PDB entry 5V09 | X-ray diffraction, 2.75 A resolution | chains Z and A of the 3 polymer chains in the assembly

Chain Z:
Molecule: Exonuclease 1
Source organism: Homo sapiens
Notes: EC 3.1.-.-
UniProtKB: Q9UQ84 (EXO1_HUMAN); numbering as in UniProt (aligned over 1-352)
Chain sequence (358 residues; numbered 1 to 358; the number before each row is that of its first residue):
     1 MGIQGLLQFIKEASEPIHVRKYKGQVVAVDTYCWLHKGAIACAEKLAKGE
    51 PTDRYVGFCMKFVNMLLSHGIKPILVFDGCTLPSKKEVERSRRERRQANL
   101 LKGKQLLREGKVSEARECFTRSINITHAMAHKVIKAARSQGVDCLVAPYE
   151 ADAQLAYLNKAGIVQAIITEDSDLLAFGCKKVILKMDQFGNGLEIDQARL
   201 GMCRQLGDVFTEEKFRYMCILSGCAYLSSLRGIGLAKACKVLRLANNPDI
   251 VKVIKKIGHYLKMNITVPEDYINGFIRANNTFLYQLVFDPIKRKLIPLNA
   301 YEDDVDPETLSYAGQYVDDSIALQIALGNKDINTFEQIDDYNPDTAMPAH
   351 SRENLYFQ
Not modelled in the structure: 1, 346-354, 358
Differences from the reference sequence: engineered mutation Ala225 (Asp in Q9UQ84); expression tag (353-358)
Swiss-Prot annotation at these positions:
  - binding site (Mg(2+)): Asp30, Asp78, Glu150, Asp152, Asp171, Asp173, Asp270
  - natural variant: Glu109 (E109K: Abrogates exonuclease activity)
  - mutagenesis: Asp78 (D78A: Abrogates double-stranded DNA exonuclease activity and endonuclease activity against 5'-overhanging flap structures. Also reduces DNA-binding to 5'-overhanging flap structures), Asp173 (D173A: Abrogates double-stranded DNA exonuclease activity and endonuclease activity against 5'-overhanging flap structures. No effect on DNA-binding to 5'-overhanging flap structures)
Bound ions: Mn2+ site 1 near Cys80 (its only coordinating residue here); Mn2+ site 2: Asp152, Asp171, Asp173 (shared with 1 residue of chain B); Mn2+ site 3: Asp152 (shared with 2 residues of chain B); Na+: Ser222, Ser229, Ile233 (shared with DA5(A) of chain A)
What the authors report for this chain:
  - Mn2+ coordination: Asp152, Asp171, Asp173
  - mutagenesis - Y32A (20-fold), H36A (150-fold): decreased catalytic activity (citing earlier work)
  - catalytic residues: Asp30, Asp78, Asp152, Asp171, Asp173 (by similarity / conservation)

Chain A:
Molecule: 13-nt DNA strand
Sequence (13 nucleotides; numbered 1 to 13; the number before each row is that of its first residue):
     1 CGCTAGTCGTCAT
Bound ions: Na+: DA5 (shared with Ser222(Z), Ser229(Z), Ile233(Z) of chain Z); Mn2+ near DC11 (its only coordinating residue here)

Interface between chain Z and chain A:
Residue-residue contacts (30; chain Z residue first):
  Gln4(Z) with DA5(A), hydrogen bond to the base; DG6(A), hydrogen bond to the base
  Lys37(Z) with DT10(A), base contact; DC11(A), sugar contact
  Ile40(Z) with DT10(A), base contact; DC11(A), base contact
  Ala41(Z) with DC11(A), base contact; DA12(A), sugar contact
  Arg54(Z) with DA12(A), sugar contact; DT13(A), salt bridge to the phosphate
  Phe58(Z) with DC11(A), phosphate contact; DA12(A), phosphate contact
  Arg95(Z) with DG9(A), base contact
  Thr120(Z) with DT10(A), base contact
  Arg121(Z) with DC8(A), sugar contact; DG9(A), salt bridge to the phosphate
  Ser229(Z) with DA5(A), phosphate contact
  Leu230(Z) with DA5(A), phosphate contact
  Arg231(Z) with DA5(A), hydrogen bond to the phosphate; DG6(A), salt bridge to the phosphate
  Gly232(Z) with DT4(A), sugar contact; DA5(A), hydrogen bond to the phosphate
  Ile233(Z) with DT4(A), phosphate contact; DA5(A), hydrogen bond to the phosphate
  Gly234(Z) with DT4(A), hydrogen bond to the phosphate
  Leu235(Z) with DT4(A), phosphate contact
  Ala236(Z) with DC3(A), phosphate contact; DT4(A), hydrogen bond to the phosphate
  Lys237(Z) with DC3(A), phosphate contact; DT4(A), hydrogen bond to the phosphate
Other interface residues (no listed pair), chain Z (19 interface residues in all): Glu117

In short:
19 residues of chain Z and 10 residues of chain A are in contact, with 8 hydrogen bonds and 3 salt bridges.
Polar pairs include Gln4(Z)-DA5(A), Gln4(Z)-DG6(A) and Arg231(Z)-DA5(A). From the paper: catalytic residues
Asp30(Z), Asp78(Z) and Asp152(Z) among others; Y32A and H36A of chain Z reduce catalytic activity.
Here chain Z is Exonuclease 1 (Homo sapiens) and chain A is a 13-nt DNA strand. Entry 5V09 (Crystal structure
of human exonuclease 1 Exo1 (D225A) in complex with 5' recessed-end DNA (rVII)) was determined by X-ray
diffraction, deposited together with 5UZV, 5V04, 5V05, 5V06, 5V07, 5V08 and 4 further entries.
